3DXA - chains C and D of the 5 polymer chains in the assembly; structure by X-ray diffraction, 3.50 A resolution.

Chain C:
Name: EBV decapeptide epitope
UniProt: P03204 (EBNA6_EBV); residues 1-10 here correspond to UniProt positions 281-290 (UniProt number = residue number + 280)
Amino-acid sequence (10 residues; row label = number of the first residue in the row):
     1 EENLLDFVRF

Chain D:
Name: DM1 T cell receptor alpha chain
Organism: Homo sapiens
Amino-acid sequence (199 residues; each row starts with the number of its first residue; note: 19 numbers in that range are skipped by the numbering (no residue carries them; nothing is unmodelled there); a row labelled like 84A-84C holds insertion residues (84A, then the next letters in order)):
     2 AKTTQ
     8 PTSMDCAEGR AANLPCNHST ISGNEY
    39 VYWYRQIHSQ GPQYIIHGLK N
    66 NETNE
    78 MASLIIT
84A-84C EDR
    85 KSSTLILPHA TLRDTAVYYC IVWGGYQKVT FGTGTKLQVI PIQNPDPAVY QLRDSKSSDK
   145 SVCLFTDFDS QTNVSQSKDS DVYITDKCVL DMRSMDFKSN SAVAWSNKSD FACANAFNNS
   205 IIPEDTFFPS PE
Disulfides: Cys-23/Cys-104, Cys-147/Cys-197

Chain C / chain D interface:
Pairs across the interface (5; chain C residue first):
  Leu-4(C) / Tyr-110(D)  hydrophobic
  Leu-5(C) / Gly-109(D)
  Leu-5(C) / Tyr-110(D)
  Asp-6(C) / Trp-107(D)
  Asp-6(C) / Tyr-110(D)
Other interface residues (no listed pair), chain C (5 interface residues in all): Asn-3, Phe-7
Other interface residues (no listed pair), chain D (6 interface residues in all): Asn-31, Tyr-33, Gly-108
Interface features reported in the paper:
  - specific contacts: Trp-107(D)/Asp-6(C), Trp-107(D)/Phe-7(C), Gly-109(D)/Leu-5(C), Tyr-110(D)/Leu-4(C), Tyr-110(D)/Asp-6(C)

In short:
The interface between chain C and chain D involves 5 residues on one side and 6 on the other. The paper
describes contacts between Trp-107(D) and Asp-6(C), Trp-107(D) and Phe-7(C) and Gly-109(D) and Leu-5(C) among
others.
Here chain C is EBV decapeptide epitope and chain D is DM1 T cell receptor alpha chain (Homo sapiens). Entry
3DXA (Crystal Structure of the DM1 TCR in complex with HLA-B*4405 and decamer EBV antigen) was determined by
X-ray diffraction (same publication as 3DX6, 3DX7, 3DX8 and 3DX9).
